PDB entry 6XYW | electron microscopy, 3.86 A resolution | chains 2 and Bk of the 89 polymer chains in the assembly

[Chain 2]
Molecule: 1743-nt RNA strand
Source organism: Arabidopsis thaliana
Sequence (1743 nucleotides; numbered 5 to 1935; 188 numbers in that range are skipped by the numbering (no residue carries them; nothing is unmodelled there); the number before each row is that of its first residue):
     5 UAGUCAAAAG AAGAGUUUGA UUCUGGCUCA GAAGGAACGC UAGCUAUAUG CUUAACACAU
    65 GCAAGUCGAA CGUUGUUCUC G
    88 GAGCUAGGCA G
   111 CUCCUAGCUC
   128 CUUGUCUCG
   147 GGGAAGAGUU GAGAACAAAG UGGCGAACGG GUGAGUAAGG CGUGGGAAUC UGCCGAACAG
   207 UUCGGGCCAA AUCCUGAAGA AAGCUAAAAA GCGCUGUUUG AUGAGCCUGC GUAGUAUUAG
   267 GUAGUUGGUU AGGUAAAGGC UGACCAAGCC AAUGAUGCUU AGCUGGUCUU UUCGGAUGAU
   327 CAGCCACACU GGGACUGAGA CACGGCCCGG ACUCCCACGG GGGGCAGCAG UGGGGAAUCU
   387 UGGACAAUGG GCGAAAGCCG AUCCAGCAAU AUCGCGUGAG UGAAGAAAGG CAAUGCCGCU
   447 UGUAAAGCUC UUUCGUCGAG UGCGCGAUCA UGACAGGACU CGAGGAAGAA GCCCCGGCUA
   507 ACUCCGUGCC AGCAGCCGCG GUAAAACGGG GGGGGCAAGU GUUCUUCGGA AUGACUGGGC
   567 GUAAAGGGCA CGUAGGCGGU GAAUCGGGUU GAAAGUGAAA GUCGCCAAAA AGUGGCGGAA
   627 UGCUUUCGAA ACCAAUUCAC UUGAGUGAGA CAGAGGAGAG UGGAAUUUCG UGUGGAGGGG
   687 UGAAAUCUAC AGAUCUACGA AGGAACGCCA AAAGCGAAGG CAGCUCUCUG GGUCCCUACC
   747 GACGCU
   754 GGGGUGCGAA AGCAU
   770 GGGGAGCGAA CGGGAUUAGA UACCCUGGUA GUCCAUGCCG UAAACGAUGA GUGUUCGCCC
   830 UUGGUCUACG CAGAUCAGGG GCUCAGCUAA CGCGUGAACA CUCCGCCUGG GGAGUACGGU
   890 CGCAAGACCA AAACUCAAAG GAAUUGACGG GGGCCUGCAC AAGCGGUGGA GCAUGUGGUU
   950 UAAUUCGAUA CAACGCGCAA AACCUUACCA GCCCUUGACA UAUGAACAAC AAAACCUAUC
  1010 CUUAACGGGA UGGUACUCAC UUUCAUACAG GUGCUGCAUG GCUGUCGUCA GCUCGUGUCG
  1070 UGAGAUGUUU GGUCAAGUCC UAUAACGAGC GAAACCCUCG UCUUGUGUUG CUCAGACAUG
  1130 CGCCUAAGGA GAAAGGCUUG AAAACCGAAG UGAGCCAAGG AGCCGAGUGA UGUGCCAGAC
  1190 CUAG
  1202 CUAGGCCAAC UCGACGUCG
  1368 CGACGUCGAG UUGGCGGCGG AGAAAGACUC GGCAUUCAGG CGAGCCGCCC GGUGGUGUGG
  1428 GACGAAGUAA GUGGGUUUAG UACGCCCUGC CAAAACGGCU CCGAAACAAA CAAAAAGGUG
  1488 CGUGCCGCAC UCACGAGGGA CUGCCAGUGA UAUACUGGAG GAAGGUGGGG AUGACGUCAA
  1548 GUCCGCAUGG CCCUUAUGGG CUGGGCCACA CACGUGCUAC AAUGGCAAUU ACAAUGGGAA
  1608 GCAAGGCUGU AAGGCGGAGC GAAUCCGGAA AGAUUGCCUC AGUUCGGAUU GUUCUCUGCA
  1668 ACUCGGGAAC AUGAAGUUGG AAUCGCUAGU AAUCGCGGAU CAGCAUGCCG CGGUGAAUAU
  1728 GUACCCGGGC CCUGUACACA CCGCCCGUCA CACCCUGGGA AUUGGUUUCG CCCGAAGCAU
  1788 CGGAACAAUG AUCACCCAUG ACUUCUGUGU AACACUAGUG CCACAAAGGC UUUUGGUGGU
  1848 CUUAUUGGCG CAUACCACGG UGGGGUCUUC GACUGGGGUG AAGUCGUAAC AAGGUAGCCG
  1908 UAGGGGAACC UGUGGCUGGA UUGAAUCC

[Chain Bk]
Protein: Ribosomal protein S12, mitochondrial
Source organism: Arabidopsis thaliana
UniProt: P92532 (RT12_ARATH); numbering as in UniProt (aligned over 1-125)
Amino-acid sequence (125 residues; each row starts with the number of its first residue):
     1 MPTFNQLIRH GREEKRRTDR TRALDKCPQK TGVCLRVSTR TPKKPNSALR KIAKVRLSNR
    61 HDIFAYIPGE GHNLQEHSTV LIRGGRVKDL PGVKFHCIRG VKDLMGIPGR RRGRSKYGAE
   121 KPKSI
Unresolved in the structure: 1, 123-125

[Chain 2 / chain Bk interface]
Residue-residue contacts (101; chain 2 residue first):
  G30(2) - Lys15(Bk)  salt bridge to the phosphate
  C31(2) - Arg17(Bk)  phosphate contact
  A41(2) - Gln29(Bk)  hydrogen bond to the base
  C42(2) - Ile98(Bk)  sugar contact
  C42(2) - Val101(Bk)  phosphate contact
  G43(2) - Val101(Bk)  sugar contact
  G43(2) - Ser115(Bk)  hydrogen bond to the sugar
  C44(2) - Ala119(Bk)  sugar contact
  U45(2) - Glu120(Bk)  phosphate contact
  G381(2) - Ser58(Bk)  phosphate contact
  A382(2) - Cys27(Bk)  hydrogen bond to the base
  A382(2) - Pro28(Bk)  base contact
  A382(2) - Gln29(Bk)  sugar contact
  A382(2) - Lys30(Bk)  phosphate contact
  A382(2) - Thr31(Bk)  hydrogen bond to the phosphate
  A382(2) - Ser58(Bk)  phosphate contact
  C498(2) - Ser115(Bk)  phosphate contact
  C498(2) - Lys121(Bk)  salt bridge to the phosphate
  C499(2) - Gly113(Bk)  phosphate contact
  C499(2) - Arg114(Bk)  hydrogen bond to the phosphate
  C499(2) - Ser115(Bk)  hydrogen bond to the phosphate
  C500(2) - Lys116(Bk)  salt bridge to the phosphate
  C515(2) - Ser47(Bk)  base contact
  A517(2) - Ala48(Bk)  phosphate contact
  A517(2) - Leu49(Bk)  hydrogen bond to the phosphate
  A517(2) - Lys51(Bk)  salt bridge to the phosphate
  A517(2) - Glu70(Bk)  hydrogen bond to the sugar
  G518(2) - Arg50(Bk)  sugar contact
  G518(2) - Lys51(Bk)  salt bridge to the phosphate
  G518(2) - Gly69(Bk)  phosphate contact
  G518(2) - Glu70(Bk)  phosphate contact
  G518(2) - Gly71(Bk)  hydrogen bond to the phosphate
  C519(2) - Arg50(Bk)  salt bridge to the phosphate
  C519(2) - Pro68(Bk)  phosphate contact
  C519(2) - Gly69(Bk)  hydrogen bond to the phosphate
  C519(2) - Asp89(Bk)  hydrogen bond to the base
  C519(2) - Tyr117(Bk)  sugar contact
  A520(2) - Asn46(Bk)  base contact
  A520(2) - Val87(Bk)  base contact
  A520(2) - Asp89(Bk)  hydrogen bond to the base
  G521(2) - Lys88(Bk)  hydrogen bond to the phosphate
  C522(2) - Arg86(Bk)  salt bridge to the phosphate
  C522(2) - Lys88(Bk)  salt bridge to the phosphate
  G524(2) - Asn46(Bk)  hydrogen bond to the base
  G524(2) - Asp89(Bk)  base contact
  C525(2) - Asn46(Bk)  base contact
  G526(2) - Asn46(Bk)  base contact
  G526(2) - Ser47(Bk)  hydrogen bond to the base
  G526(2) - Ala48(Bk)  base contact
  G534(2) - Arg110(Bk)  salt bridge to the phosphate
  G535(2) - Arg110(Bk)  phosphate contact
  G535(2) - Arg111(Bk)  hydrogen bond to the phosphate
  G535(2) - Arg112(Bk)  phosphate contact
  G536(2) - Arg111(Bk)  salt bridge to the phosphate
  G536(2) - Arg112(Bk)  salt bridge to the phosphate
  G537(2) - Arg112(Bk)  salt bridge to the phosphate
  G547(2) - Lys116(Bk)  sugar contact
  U548(2) - Arg83(Bk)  hydrogen bond to the sugar
  U549(2) - Pro28(Bk)  hydrogen bond to the sugar
  U549(2) - Gln29(Bk)  hydrogen bond to the base
  U549(2) - Gly84(Bk)  hydrogen bond to the sugar
  C550(2) - Lys26(Bk)  hydrogen bond to the sugar
  C550(2) - Cys27(Bk)  sugar contact
  C550(2) - Pro28(Bk)  sugar contact
  C550(2) - Gly84(Bk)  phosphate contact
  U551(2) - Asp19(Bk)  phosphate contact
  U551(2) - Lys26(Bk)  sugar contact
  U558(2) - Lys15(Bk)  phosphate contact
  G559(2) - Arg12(Bk)  hydrogen bond to the sugar
  G559(2) - Glu13(Bk)  hydrogen bond to the base
  G559(2) - Glu14(Bk)  base contact
  G559(2) - Lys15(Bk)  hydrogen bond to the base
  C561(2) - Phe4(Bk)  sugar contact
  C561(2) - Leu7(Bk)  phosphate contact
  C561(2) - Arg12(Bk)  salt bridge to the phosphate
  G564(2) - Arg12(Bk)  hydrogen bond to the base
  G565(2) - Pro2(Bk)  base contact
  G582(2) - Asn5(Bk)  hydrogen bond to the sugar
  G755(2) - Arg9(Bk)  base contact
  C872(2) - Thr3(Bk)  base contact
  C872(2) - Asn5(Bk)  phosphate contact
  C873(2) - Thr3(Bk)  hydrogen bond to the phosphate
  C873(2) - Asn5(Bk)  phosphate contact
  C873(2) - Gln6(Bk)  hydrogen bond to the phosphate
  C873(2) - Arg9(Bk)  phosphate contact
  G874(2) - Gln6(Bk)  hydrogen bond to the phosphate
  C875(2) - Pro2(Bk)  base contact
  C875(2) - Gln6(Bk)  base contact
  C876(2) - Arg12(Bk)  base contact
  U877(2) - Arg12(Bk)  base contact
  U877(2) - Lys15(Bk)  hydrogen bond to the phosphate
  G878(2) - Lys15(Bk)  salt bridge to the phosphate
  A902(2) - Thr18(Bk)  phosphate contact
  A902(2) - Arg22(Bk)  hydrogen bond to the phosphate
  C903(2) - Arg22(Bk)  salt bridge to the phosphate
  U904(2) - Gly92(Bk)  phosphate contact
  U904(2) - Lys94(Bk)  salt bridge to the phosphate
  C905(2) - Pro91(Bk)  phosphate contact
  A906(2) - Arg86(Bk)  salt bridge to the phosphate
  G1887(2) - Lys44(Bk)  hydrogen bond to the phosphate
  A1888(2) - Lys44(Bk)  salt bridge to the phosphate
Also at the interface, not in a pair above, chain 2 (64 interface residues in all): A40, U56, U261, G497, C516, C523, C533, A560, C1760, C1761, U1886, A1889
Also at the interface, not in a pair above, chain Bk (64 interface residues in all): His10, Thr21, Asp25, Arg36, Arg40, Pro45, Leu81, Gly109, Gly118

[In short]
Chain 2 and chain Bk each contribute 64 residues to their interface, with 32 hydrogen bonds and 18 salt
bridges. Among the polar pairs are A41(2)-Gln29(Bk), A382(2)-Cys27(Bk) and C519(2)-Asp89(Bk).
Here chain 2 is a 1743-nt RNA strand and chain Bk is Ribosomal protein S12, mitochondrial, both from
Arabidopsis thaliana. Entry 6XYW (Structure of the plant mitochondrial ribosome) was determined by electron
microscopy.
